Entry 7EVR (X-ray diffraction, 1.80 A resolution); this record covers chains A and B.

[Chain A]
Molecule: Heterogeneous nuclear ribonucleoprotein L
From: Homo sapiens
Reference sequence: P14866 (HNRPL_HUMAN); numbering as in UniProt (aligned over 186-289)
Chain sequence (111 residues; numbered 179 to 289; the number before each row is that of its first residue):
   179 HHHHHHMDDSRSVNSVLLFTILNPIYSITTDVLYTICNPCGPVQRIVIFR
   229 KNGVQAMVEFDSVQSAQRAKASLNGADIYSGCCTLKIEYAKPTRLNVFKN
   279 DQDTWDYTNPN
Not modelled in the structure: 179-189
Sequence notes: expression tag (179-185)
Curated features (UniProtKB/Swiss-Prot):
  - modified residue: Lys269 (N6-acetyllysine)
Reported in the primary citation:
  - mutagenesis - I256A/Y257A: abolished binding to SHI domain from Histone-lysine N-methyltransferase SETD2 (chain B)
  - disease-associated variants - I214V: decreased binding to SHI domain from Histone-lysine N-methyltransferase SETD2 (chain B)
  - specificity-determining residues: Val210, Ile214, Leu251, Ile256, Tyr257, Leu263 (by similarity / conservation)

[Chain B]
Molecule: SHI domain from Histone-lysine N-methyltransferase SETD2
Notes: EC 2.1.1.359, 2.1.1.-
Reference sequence: Q9BYW2 (SETD2_HUMAN); residues 2168-2193 here correspond to UniProt positions 2167-2192 (UniProt number = residue number - 1)
Chain sequence (26 residues; each row starts with the number of its first residue):
  2168 YPPGYPMQAYVDPSNPNAGKVLLPTP
Reported in the primary citation:
  - mutagenesis - L2189A/L2190A: abolished binding to Heterogeneous nuclear ribonucleoprotein L (chain A)
  - mutagenesis - L2189A/L2190A: abolished binding to hnRNPL

[Interface between chain A and chain B]
Residue-residue contacts - 26 pairs, chain A then chain B:
  Tyr204(A) with Thr2192(B); Pro2193(B), hydrophobic
  Thr213(A) with Tyr2168(B)
  Ile214(A) with Tyr2168(B); Leu2189(B), hydrophobic; Leu2190(B), hydrophobic
  Ala249(A) with Asn2184(B), hydrogen bond (backbone-side chain)
  Ser250(A) with Asn2184(B), hydrogen bond (backbone-side chain); Lys2187(B), hydrogen bond (backbone-side chain)
  Leu251(A) with Asn2184(B); Leu2189(B), hydrophobic
  Asn252(A) with Asn2184(B), hydrogen bond (backbone-side chain)
  Gly253(A) with Asn2184(B)
  Ala254(A) with Asn2184(B); Lys2187(B)
  Asp255(A) with Lys2187(B), hydrogen bond (backbone-backbone); Val2188(B); Leu2189(B), hydrogen bond (backbone-backbone)
  Ile256(A) with Leu2189(B), hydrogen bond (backbone-backbone); Leu2190(B), hydrogen bond (backbone-backbone)
  Tyr257(A) with Val2188(B); Leu2190(B), hydrophobic; Pro2191(B); Pro2193(B)
  Ser258(A) with Val2188(B)
  Leu263(A) with Leu2189(B), hydrophobic
Interface residues without a listed pair, chain A (16 interface residues in all): Val210, Pro217
From the paper, about this interface:
  - specific contacts: Val210(A)-Leu2190(B) (hydrophobic contact), Ile214(A)-Leu2189(B) (hydrophobic contact), Ile214(A)-Leu2190(B) (hydrophobic contact), Ala249(A)-Asn2184(B) (hydrogen bond), Ser250(A)-Lys2187(B) (hydrogen bond), Leu251(A)-Leu2189(B) (hydrophobic contact), Asn252(A)-Asn2184(B) (hydrogen bond), Asp255(A)-Leu2189(B) (hydrogen bond), Asp255(A)-Lys2187(B) (hydrogen bond), Ile256(A)-Leu2189(B) (hydrophobic contact), Ile256(A)-Leu2190(B), Tyr257(A)-Leu2190(B) (hydrophobic contact), Tyr257(A)-Pro2193(B) (hydrophobic contact), Leu263(A)-Leu2189(B) (hydrophobic contact), Pro2191(B)-Tyr257(A)
  - interface residues, chain A: Tyr204(A)
  - hot spots on chain A (mutagenesis) - I214V, I256A: decreased binding to SHI domain from Histone-lysine N-methyltransferase SETD2 (chain B)
  - hot spots on chain A (mutagenesis) - Y257A: abolished binding to SHI domain from Histone-lysine N-methyltransferase SETD2 (chain B)
  - interface residues, chain B: Asn2184(B), Leu2189(B), Leu2190(B)
  - hot spots on chain B (mutagenesis) - L2189A, L2190A: abolished binding to Heterogeneous nuclear ribonucleoprotein L (chain A)

[Overview]
Chain A and chain B form an interface of 16 and 9 residues respectively, with 8 hydrogen bonds. Polar pairs
include Ala249(A)-Asn2184(B), Ser250(A)-Asn2184(B) and Ser250(A)-Lys2187(B). The paper describes hydrophobic
contacts between Val210(A) and Leu2190(B), Ile214(A) and Leu2189(B) and Ile214(A) and Leu2190(B) among others;
hydrogen bonds between Ala249(A) and Asn2184(B), Ser250(A) and Lys2187(B) and Asn252(A) and Asn2184(B) among
others; contacts between Ile256(A) and Leu2190(B) and Pro2191(B) and Tyr257(A). The paper reports that
L2189A/L2190A, L2189A and L2190A of chain B abolish binding to Heterogeneous nuclear ribonucleoprotein L
(chain A); interface residues Tyr204(A) and Asn2184(B) among others; 7 substitutions were tested in all.
Chain A is Heterogeneous nuclear ribonucleoprotein L (Homo sapiens) and chain B is SHI domain from
Histone-lysine N-methyltransferase SETD2; the structure, Crystal structure of hnRNP L RRM2 in complex with
SETD2, was determined by X-ray diffraction (same publication as 7EVS).
